3Q0F - chains X and B of the 4 polymer chains in the assembly; structure by X-ray diffraction, 2.75 A resolution.

# Chain X
Protein: Histone-lysine N-methyltransferase, H3 lysine-9 specific SUVH5
Organism: Arabidopsis thaliana
Notes: EC 2.1.1.43; fragment: SUVH5 SRA Domain
Reference sequence: O82175 (SUVH5_ARATH); residues 362-528 here = UniProt positions 362-528
Amino-acid sequence (167 residues; numbered 362 to 528; the number before each row is that of its first residue):
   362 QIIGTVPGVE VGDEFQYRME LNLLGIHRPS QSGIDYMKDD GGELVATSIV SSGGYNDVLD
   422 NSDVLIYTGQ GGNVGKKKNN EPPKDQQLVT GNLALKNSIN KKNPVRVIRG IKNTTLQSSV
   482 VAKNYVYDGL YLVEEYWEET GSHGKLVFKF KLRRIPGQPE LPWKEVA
Unresolved in the structure: 435-442, 474-483, 525-528
Reported in the primary citation:
  - binding site for the 10-nt DNA strand: Gln392

# Chain B
Molecule: 11-nt DNA strand
Sequence (11 nucleotides; numbered 1 to 11; the number before each row is that of its first residue):
     1 CTGAGGAGTA T

# Chain X / chain B interface
Residue-residue contacts - 5 pairs, chain X then chain B:
  Asn383(X) with DT9(B), hydrogen bond to the phosphate
  Arg389(X) with DA10(B), salt bridge to the phosphate
  Ser391(X) with DG8(B), sugar contact
  Gln392(X) with DA7(B), base contact
  Tyr397(X) with DT11(B), hydrogen bond to the phosphate
Also at the interface, not in a pair above, chain X (7 interface residues in all): Met380, Lys399

# Summary
7 residues of chain X and 5 residues of chain B are in contact, with 2 hydrogen bonds and 1 salt bridge. Polar
contacts include Asn383(X)-DT9(B), Tyr397(X)-DT11(B) and Arg389(X)-DA10(B). The paper reports a binding site
for the 10-nt DNA strand at Gln392(X).
Chain X is Histone-lysine N-methyltransferase, H3 lysine-9 specific SUVH5 (Arabidopsis thaliana) and chain B
is an 11-nt DNA strand; the structure, Crystal structure of SUVH5 SRA- methylated CHH DNA complex, was
determined by X-ray diffraction, deposited together with 3Q0D, 3Q0B and 3Q0C.
